8J5R - chains A and B of the 4 polymer chains in the assembly; structure by electron microscopy, 3.28 A resolution.

[Chain A]
Molecule: Uncharacterized protein Rv1280c
From: Mycobacterium tuberculosis (strain ATCC 25618 / H37Rv)
UniProt: P9WGU5 (Y1280_MYCTU); residue numbers follow UniProt; this construct covers 1-591
Sequence (599 residues; row label = number of the first residue in the row):
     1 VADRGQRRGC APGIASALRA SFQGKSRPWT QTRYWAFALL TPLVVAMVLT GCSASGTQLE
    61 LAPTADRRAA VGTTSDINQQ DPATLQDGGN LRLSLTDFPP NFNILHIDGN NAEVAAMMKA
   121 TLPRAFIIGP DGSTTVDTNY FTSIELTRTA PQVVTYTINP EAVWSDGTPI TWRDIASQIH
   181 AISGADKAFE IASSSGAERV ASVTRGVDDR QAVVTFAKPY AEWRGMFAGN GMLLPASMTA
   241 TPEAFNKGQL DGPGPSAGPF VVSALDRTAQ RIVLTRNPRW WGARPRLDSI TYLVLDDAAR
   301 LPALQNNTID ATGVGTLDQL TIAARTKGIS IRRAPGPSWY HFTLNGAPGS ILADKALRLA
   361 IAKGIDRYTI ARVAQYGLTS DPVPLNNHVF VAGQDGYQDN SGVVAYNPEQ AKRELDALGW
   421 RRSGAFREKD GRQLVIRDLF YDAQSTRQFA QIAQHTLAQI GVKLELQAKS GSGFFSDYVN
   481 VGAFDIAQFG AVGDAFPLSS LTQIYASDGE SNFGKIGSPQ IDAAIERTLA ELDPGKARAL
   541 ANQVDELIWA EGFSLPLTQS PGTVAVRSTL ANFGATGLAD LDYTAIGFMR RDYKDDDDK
Unresolved in the structure: 1-72, 592-599
Differences from the reference sequence: conflict Val-1 (Met in P9WGU5); engineered mutation Ala-491 (Trp in P9WGU5); expression tag (592-599)
UniProt features mapped onto this chain:
  - mutagenesis: Gly-109 (G109S: More than 50% loss of glutathione or bradykinin binding activity), Asn-110 (N110A: More than 50% loss of glutathione or bradykinin binding activity), Asn-230 (N230G: More than 50% loss of glutathione or bradykinin binding activity), Asp-494 (D494N: More than 50% loss of glutathione or bradykinin binding activity), Phe-496 (F496D: More than 50% loss of glutathione or bradykinin binding activity)

[Chain B]
Molecule: Putative peptide transport permease protein Rv1283c
From: Mycobacterium tuberculosis (strain ATCC 25618 / H37Rv)
UniProt: P9WFZ7 (Y1283_MYCTU); numbering as in UniProt (aligned over 1-325)
Sequence (325 residues; each row starts with the number of its first residue):
     1 MTRYLARRLL NYLVLLALAS FLTYCLTSLA FSPLESLMQR SPRPPQAVID AKAHDLGLDR
    61 PILARYANWV SHAVRGDFGT TITGQPVGTE LGRRIGVSLR LLVVGSVFGT VAGVVIGAWG
   121 AIRQYRLSDR VMTTLALLVL STPTFVVANL LILGALRVNW AVGIQLFDYT GETSPGVAGG
   181 VWDRLGDRLQ HLILPSLTLA LAAAAGFSRY QRNAMLDVLG QDFIRTARAK GLTRRRALLK
   241 HGLRTALIPM ATLFAYGVAG LVTGAVFVEK IFGWHGMGEW MVRGISTQDT NIVAAITVFS
   301 GAVVLLAGLL SDVIYAALDP RVRVS

[Chain A / chain B interface]
Contacting residue pairs (14; chain A residue first):
  Leu-295(A) with Pro-175(B), hydrophobic
  Pro-302(A) with Thr-170(B)
  Gln-305(A) with Gln-165(B)
  Thr-308(A) with Pro-175(B)
  Arg-325(A) with Trp-160(B)
  Lys-327(A) with Gly-163(B)
  Arg-437(A) with Ser-41(B), hydrogen bond
  Asp-477(A) with Leu-37(B); Arg-40(B)
  Tyr-478(A) with Ser-36(B), hydrogen bond; Arg-40(B)
  Val-481(A) with Pro-42(B)
  Ala-483(A) with Arg-40(B); Pro-42(B)
Interface residues without a listed pair, chain A (15 interface residues in all): Ala-299, Ala-303, Asn-306, Ile-322
Interface residues without a listed pair, chain B (12 interface residues in all): Leu-156, Ser-174

[Overview]
The interface between chain A and chain B involves 15 residues on one side and 12 on the other; the contacts
include 2 hydrogen bonds. Polar pairs include Arg-437(A)/Ser-41(B) and Tyr-478(A)/Ser-36(B). UniProt lists 5
mutagenesis sites on chain A.
Chain A is Uncharacterized protein Rv1280c and chain B is Putative peptide transport permease protein Rv1283c,
both from Mycobacterium tuberculosis (strain ATCC 25618 / H37Rv); the structure, Cryo-EM structure of
Mycobacterium tuberculosis OppABCD in the resting state, was determined by electron microscopy (same
publication as 8J5Q, 8J5S, 8J5T and 8J5U).
